PDB entry 6ZFX | electron microscopy, 2.88 A resolution | chains A and B of the 8 polymer chains in the assembly

[Chain A (and B)]
Name: NAD(+) hydrolase SARM1
From: Homo sapiens
Notes: EC 3.2.2.6, 3.2.2.-; chain B of this document is another copy of the same molecule, construct and numbering; everything in this record applies to it too
Reference sequence: Q6SZW1 (SARM1_HUMAN); residue numbers follow UniProt; this construct covers 26-724
Amino-acid sequence (726 residues; each row starts with the number of its first residue; numbers below 1 keep their minus sign (Met-1 is residue -1)):
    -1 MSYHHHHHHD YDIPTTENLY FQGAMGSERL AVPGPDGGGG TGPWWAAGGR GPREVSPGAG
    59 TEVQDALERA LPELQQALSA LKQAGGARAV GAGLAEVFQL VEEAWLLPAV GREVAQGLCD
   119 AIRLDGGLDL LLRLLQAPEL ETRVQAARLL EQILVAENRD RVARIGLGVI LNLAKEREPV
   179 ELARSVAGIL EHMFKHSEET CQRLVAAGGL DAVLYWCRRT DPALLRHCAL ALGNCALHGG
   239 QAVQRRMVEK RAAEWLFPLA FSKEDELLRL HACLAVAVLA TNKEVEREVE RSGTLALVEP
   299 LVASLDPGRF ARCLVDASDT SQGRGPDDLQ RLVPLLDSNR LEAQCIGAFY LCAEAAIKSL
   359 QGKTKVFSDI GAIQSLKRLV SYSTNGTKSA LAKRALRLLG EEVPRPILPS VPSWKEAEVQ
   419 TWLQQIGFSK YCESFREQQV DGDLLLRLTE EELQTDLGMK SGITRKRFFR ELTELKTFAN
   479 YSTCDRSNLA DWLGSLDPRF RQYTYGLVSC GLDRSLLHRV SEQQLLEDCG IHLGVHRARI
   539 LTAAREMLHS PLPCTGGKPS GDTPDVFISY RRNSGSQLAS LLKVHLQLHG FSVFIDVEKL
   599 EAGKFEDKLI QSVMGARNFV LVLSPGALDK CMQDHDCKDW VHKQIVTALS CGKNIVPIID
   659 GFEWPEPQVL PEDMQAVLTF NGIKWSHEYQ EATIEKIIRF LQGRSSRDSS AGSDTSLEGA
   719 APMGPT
Not modelled in the structure: -1 to 55, 550-559, 701-724
Sequence notes: initiating methionine (-1); expression tag (0-25); engineered mutation Gln642 (Glu in Q6SZW1)
Curated features (UniProtKB/Swiss-Prot):
  - binding site (NAD(+)): Trp103, Arg110, Glu149 to Arg157, His190 to Lys193, Arg569, Arg570, Glu599
  - modified residue (Phosphoserine): Ser548, Ser558
  - mutagenesis: Arg27 (R27A: No effect on mitochondrial localization), Trp103 (W103A: In WQH to A mutant: Increased NAD(+)-binding to ARM repeats, leading to decreased NAD(+) hydrolase activity; when associated with A-150 and A-190), Arg110 (R110A: In RRK to A mutant: Slightly reduced NAD(+)-binding to ARM repeats; when associated with A-157 and A-193 ...), Gln150 (Q150A: In WQH to A mutant: Increased NAD(+)-binding to ARM repeats, leading to decreased NAD(+) hydrolase activity; when associated with A-103 and A-190), Arg157 (R157A: In RRK to A mutant: Slightly reduced NAD(+)-binding to ARM repeats; when associated with A-110 and A-193 ...), His190 (H190A: In WQH to A mutant: Increased NAD(+)-binding to ARM repeats, leading to decreased NAD(+) hydrolase activity; when associated with A-103 and A-150), Lys193 (K193A: In RRK to A mutant: Slightly reduced NAD(+)-binding to ARM repeats; when associated with A-110 and A-157 ...), Arg249 (R249A: No effect on octamer formation; does not affect NAD(+) hydrolase activity), Trp253 (W253A: Constitutively active mutant; strong ability to trigger axonal degeneration caused by disrupted interaction between the TIR domain and ARM repeats), Phe259 (F259A: No effect on octamer formation. Shows increased NAD(+) hydrolase activity and ability to trigger axonal degeneration), Lys261 (K261A: No effect on octamer formation; does not affect NAD(+) hydrolase activity), Ser408 (S408A: Does not affect phosphorylation level), 42 further mutagenesis entries in UniProt
Covalently attached groups: (E)-4-methylnon-4-enedial (S1N) linked to Lys391, Lys428, Lys458
Ligand contacts:
  - (E)-4-methylnon-4-enedial (S1N), molecule 1: Asp158, Arg162, His194, Ser195
  - (E)-4-methylnon-4-enedial (S1N), molecule 2: Gly384, Ser387, Val401, Pro402, Arg403, Pro404
From the paper describing this entry:
  - conformationally variable residues (loop rearrangement): Val595 to Leu607
  - mutagenesis - W103D, L152A, R157E, R322E: increased catalytic activity
  - mutagenesis - E94R, W103A, D314A, Q320A, K363A: unchanged catalytic activity

[Interface between chain A and chain B]
Contacting residue pairs (66):
  Glu197(A) - Thr382(B)
  Arg216(A) - Gln688(B)  hydrogen bond (backbone-side chain)
  Thr218(A) - Gln575(B)
  Gln239(A) - Asn478(B)
  Gln239(A) - Tyr479(B)
  Gln239(A) - Ser480(B)
  Arg243(A) - Asn486(B)
  Arg243(A) - Asp489(B)  salt bridge
  Arg249(A) - Leu586(B)
  Glu252(A) - Val582(B)
  Glu252(A) - Leu586(B)
  Trp253(A) - Val582(B)
  Trp253(A) - His583(B)
  Trp253(A) - Leu586(B)
  Phe255(A) - Ser578(B)
  Phe255(A) - Lys581(B)
  Pro256(A) - Ser578(B)
  Pro256(A) - Val582(B)
  Phe259(A) - Tyr568(B)
  Phe259(A) - Ser574(B)
  Phe259(A) - Ser578(B)
  Phe259(A) - Ile593(B)  hydrophobic
  Lys261(A) - Arg570(B)
  Thr279(A) - Thr481(B)
  Asn280(A) - Ser480(B)
  Lys281(A) - Ser480(B)  hydrogen bond (backbone-backbone)
  Lys281(A) - Thr481(B)
  Lys281(A) - Arg484(B)
  Glu282(A) - Asp483(B)
  Glu282(A) - Arg484(B)
  Glu282(A) - Asn486(B)  hydrogen bond
  Ser290(A) - Gln585(B)
  Gln328(A) - Leu406(B)
  Gln328(A) - Glu416(B)
  Arg329(A) - Leu406(B)
  Asp335(A) - Lys413(B)  salt bridge
  Asp367(A) - Ala415(B)
  Ile368(A) - Lys413(B)
  Ser373(A) - Lys413(B)
  Ser459(A) - Gln436(B)  hydrogen bond
  Ser459(A) - Asp454(B)
  Gly460(A) - Asp454(B)  hydrogen bond (backbone-side chain)
  Ile461(A) - Gln436(B)
  Ile461(A) - Glu450(B)
  Ile461(A) - Asp454(B)
  Ile461(A) - Leu455(B)  hydrophobic
  Lys464(A) - Leu442(B)
  Lys464(A) - Arg445(B)  hydrogen bond (side chain-backbone)
  Lys464(A) - Glu450(B)  salt bridge
  Arg465(A) - Gln437(B)  hydrogen bond
  Arg465(A) - Leu442(B)
  Arg468(A) - Asp439(B)  salt bridge
  Arg468(A) - Asp441(B)  salt bridge
  Arg468(A) - Leu442(B)
  Arg497(A) - Val506(B)
  Arg497(A) - Ser507(B)  hydrogen bond (side chain-backbone)
  Arg497(A) - Cys508(B)
  Arg497(A) - Gly509(B)
  Leu531(A) - Cys508(B)  hydrophobic
  Leu531(A) - Asp526(B)
  Gly532(A) - Asp526(B)  hydrogen bond (backbone-side chain)
  Val533(A) - Cys508(B)
  Val533(A) - Gln522(B)
  Val533(A) - Asp526(B)  hydrogen bond (backbone-side chain)
  His534(A) - Cys508(B)
  Arg537(A) - Leu514(B)
Also at the interface, not in a pair above, chain A (43 interface residues in all): Arg162, Glu196, Arg217, Glu262, Pro298, Val331, Gly369, Thr462
Also at the interface, not in a pair above, chain B (55 interface residues in all): Asn383, Gly384, Ala388, Pro407, Glu414, Val438, Leu446, Thr447, Leu510, Leu579, Glu596, Lys597, His685, Glu689

[Overview]
The interface between chain A and chain B involves 43 residues on one side and 55 on the other; the contacts
include 10 hydrogen bonds and 5 salt bridges. Polar pairs include Arg243(A)-Asp489(B), Asp335(A)-Lys413(B) and
Lys464(A)-Glu450(B). From the paper: W103D, L152A and R157E of chain A, among others, increase catalytic
activity; conformational variability at Val595(A); 9 substitutions were tested in all.
Chain A and chain B are both NAD(+) hydrolase SARM1 (Homo sapiens); the structure, hSARM1 GraFix-ed, was
determined by electron microscopy together with 6ZG0, 6ZG1 and 7ANW from the same study.
